Entry 4PG7 (X-ray diffraction, 2.10 A resolution); this record covers chains A and B.

# Chain A (and B)
Protein: Homoserine dehydrogenase
Organism: Staphylococcus aureus M1064
Notes: EC 1.1.1.3; chain B of this document is another copy of the same molecule, construct and numbering; everything in this record applies to it too
UniProt: N6FDB4 (N6FDB4_STAAU); numbering as in UniProt (aligned over 1-426)
Amino-acid sequence (468 residues; each row starts with the number of its first residue; numbers below 1 keep their minus sign (Met-19 is residue -19)):
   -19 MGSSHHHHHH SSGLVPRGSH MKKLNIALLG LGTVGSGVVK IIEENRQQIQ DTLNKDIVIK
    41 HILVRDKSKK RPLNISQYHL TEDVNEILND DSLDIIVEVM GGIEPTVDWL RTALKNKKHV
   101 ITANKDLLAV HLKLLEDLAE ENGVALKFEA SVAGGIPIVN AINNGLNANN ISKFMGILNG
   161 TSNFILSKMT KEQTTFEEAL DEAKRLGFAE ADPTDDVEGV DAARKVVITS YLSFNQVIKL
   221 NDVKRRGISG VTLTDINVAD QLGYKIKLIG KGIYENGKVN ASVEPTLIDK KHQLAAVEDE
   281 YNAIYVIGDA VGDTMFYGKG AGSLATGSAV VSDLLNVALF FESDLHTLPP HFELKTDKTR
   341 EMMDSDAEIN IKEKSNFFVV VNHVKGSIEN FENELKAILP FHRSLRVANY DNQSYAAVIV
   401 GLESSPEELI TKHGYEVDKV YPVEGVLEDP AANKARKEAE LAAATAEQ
Unresolved in the structure: -19 to -1, 136, 138-148, 324-326, 343-352, 427-448 (chain B: -19 to 1, 135-136, 138-148, 289, 321-325, 328, 335-352, 428-448)
Construct notes: initiating methionine (-19); expression tag (-18 to 0, 427-448)
Residues lining bound ligands: lysine (LYS): Arg226, Gly230, Thr232, Asp418, Lys419

# How chain A and chain B interact
Contacting residue pairs - 42 pairs, chain A then chain B:
  Glu24(A) - Phe332(B)
  Glu24(A) - Leu334(B)
  Asn25(A) - His331(B)
  Asn25(A) - Phe332(B)  hydrogen bond (side chain-backbone)
  Gln28(A) - Pro330(B)
  Gln273(A) - Gln273(B)  hydrogen bond
  Gln273(A) - Ala276(B)
  Gln273(A) - Val277(B)
  Gln273(A) - Met295(B)
  Gln273(A) - Tyr297(B)
  Ala276(A) - Gln273(B)  hydrogen bond (backbone-side chain)
  Val277(A) - Gln273(B)
  Tyr281(A) - Gly292(B)
  Tyr281(A) - Asp293(B)  hydrogen bond (side chain-backbone)
  Tyr285(A) - Tyr297(B)  hydrophobic
  Asp293(A) - Tyr281(B)  hydrogen bond (backbone-side chain)
  Asp293(A) - Gly298(B)
  Thr294(A) - Tyr297(B)
  Met295(A) - Gln273(B)
  Met295(A) - Met295(B)  hydrophobic
  Met295(A) - Phe296(B)
  Met295(A) - Tyr297(B)  hydrogen bond (backbone-backbone)
  Phe296(A) - Met295(B)
  Phe296(A) - Phe296(B)  hydrophobic
  Tyr297(A) - Gln273(B)
  Tyr297(A) - Thr294(B)
  Tyr297(A) - Met295(B)  hydrogen bond (backbone-backbone)
  Gly298(A) - Asp293(B)
  His331(A) - Gln28(B)
  Phe332(A) - Gln28(B)  hydrogen bond (backbone-side chain)
  Glu333(A) - Asn25(B)
  Glu333(A) - Val311(B)
  Glu333(A) - Leu315(B)
  Leu334(A) - Glu24(B)
  Leu334(A) - Asn25(B)  hydrogen bond (backbone-side chain)
  Lys335(A) - Glu24(B)
  Thr336(A) - Glu24(B)  hydrogen bond (backbone-side chain)
  Asp337(A) - Lys20(B)
  Asp337(A) - Ile21(B)  hydrogen bond (side chain-backbone)
  Asp337(A) - Glu24(B)  hydrogen bond (backbone-side chain)
  Glu341(A) - Gly17(B)
  Glu341(A) - Leu304(B)
Other interface residues (no listed pair), chain A (27 interface residues in all): Asn149, Lys271, Gly292, Lys299, Arg340
Other interface residues (no listed pair), chain B (31 interface residues in all): Thr13, Thr32, Pro52, Tyr285, Lys299, Ser303, Ser308

# Overview
Chain A and chain B form an interface of 27 and 31 residues respectively, with 12 hydrogen bonds. Among the
polar pairs are Asn25(A)-Phe332(B), Gln273(A)-Gln273(B) and Ala276(A)-Gln273(B). Bound to chain A: lysine.
Both chains are Homoserine dehydrogenase (Staphylococcus aureus M1064). Entry 4PG7 (Crystal structure of S.
aureus Homoserine Dehydrogenase at pH7.5) was determined by X-ray diffraction, deposited together with 4PG6,
4PG4, 4PG5 and 4PG8.
